Entry 7XK4 (electron microscopy, 3.10 A resolution); this record covers chains D and E of the 6 polymer chains in the assembly.

[Chain D]
Molecule: Na(+)-translocating NADH-quinone reductase subunit D
Organism: Vibrio cholerae O395
Notes: EC 7.2.1.1
UniProtKB: A5F5Y6 (NQRD_VIBC3); numbering as in UniProt (aligned over 1-210)
Amino-acid sequence (210 residues; numbered 1 to 210; the number before each row is that of its first residue):
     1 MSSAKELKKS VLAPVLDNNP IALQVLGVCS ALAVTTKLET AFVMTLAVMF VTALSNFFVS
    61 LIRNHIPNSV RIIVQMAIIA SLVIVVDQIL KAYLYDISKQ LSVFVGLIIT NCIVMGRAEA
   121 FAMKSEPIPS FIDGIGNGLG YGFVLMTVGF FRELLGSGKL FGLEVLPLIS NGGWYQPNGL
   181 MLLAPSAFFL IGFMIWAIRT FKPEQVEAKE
Unresolved in the structure: 1-6
Small-molecule neighbours: 2Fe-2S cluster (FES): G27, V28, C29, T110, N111, C112

[Chain E]
Molecule: Na(+)-translocating NADH-quinone reductase subunit E
Organism: Vibrio cholerae O395
Notes: EC 7.2.1.1
UniProtKB: A5F5Y5 (NQRE_VIBC3); residues 1-198 here = UniProt positions 1-198
Amino-acid sequence (198 residues; row label = number of the first residue in the row):
     1 MEHYISLLVK SIFIENMALS FFLGMCTFLA VSKKVKTSFG LGIAVIVVLT ISVPVNNLVY
    61 NLVLKPDALV EGVDLSFLNF ITFIGVIAAL VQILEMILDR FFPPLYNALG IFLPLITVNC
   121 AIFGGVSFMV QRDYSFAESV VYGFGSGVGW MLAIVALAGI REKMKYSDVP PGLRGLGITF
   181 ITAGLMALGF MSFSGVQL
Bound ions: Ca2+ near S11 (its only coordinating residue here)
Small-molecule neighbours: 2Fe-2S cluster (FES): G24, M25, C26, N119, C120

[Chain D / chain E interface]
Pairs across the interface - 64 pairs, chain D then chain E:
  A22(D) with L176(E)
  L23(D) with L176(E)
  V25(D) with C26(E), hydrogen bond (backbone-side chain); L176(E), hydrophobic
  L26(D) with C26(E), hydrophobic
  G27(D) with C26(E), hydrogen bond (backbone-side chain)
  V28(D) with M25(E), hydrophobic; C26(E); F180(E), hydrophobic
  C29(D) with F22(E), hydrogen bond (side chain-backbone); L23(E); G24(E), hydrogen bond (side chain-backbone); M25(E), hydrogen bond (side chain-backbone)
  L32(D) with F22(E), hydrophobic; M25(E), hydrophobic
  S69(D) with Q92(E)
  I72(D) with Q92(E)
  M76(D) with I84(E), hydrophobic; V118(E), hydrophobic
  A77(D) with I81(E), hydrophobic
  A80(D) with I81(E), hydrophobic
  I84(D) with F77(E); F80(E), hydrophobic
  D87(D) with F80(E)
  V103(D) with F128(E), hydrophobic; Q131(E)
  G106(D) with F80(E); F123(E)
  L107(D) with L23(E), hydrophobic; C120(E); F123(E), hydrophobic; G124(E)
  I109(D) with F80(E), hydrophobic
  T110(D) with I84(E); N119(E); C120(E), hydrogen bond; F123(E)
  L183(D) with M191(E), hydrophobic
  A184(D) with F22(E), hydrophobic
  P185(D) with G184(E); L188(E)
  F188(D) with M25(E), hydrophobic; F180(E); A183(E), hydrophobic; G184(E)
  F189(D) with I181(E); G184(E); L185(E)
  I191(D) with F180(E), hydrophobic
  G192(D) with L173(E)
  I195(D) with L176(E), hydrophobic; F180(E), hydrophobic
  W196(D) with P170(E), hydrophobic; G172(E); L173(E), hydrophobic
  R199(D) with G172(E); R174(E), hydrogen bond (side chain-backbone); L176(E)
  V206(D) with P171(E); R174(E)
  E207(D) with R174(E), hydrogen bond (backbone-side chain); G175(E)
  A208(D) with R174(E)
  K209(D) with R174(E)
Other interface residues (no listed pair), chain D (42 interface residues in all): A33, I73, Q88, S102, F104, N111, M115, F193
Other interface residues (no listed pair), chain E (39 interface residues in all): L19, F21, L29, A88, T117, S127, G177, A187

[Summary]
Chain D and chain E form an interface of 42 and 39 residues respectively, with 8 hydrogen bonds. Polar pairs
include V25(D)-C26(E), G27(D)-C26(E) and C29(D)-F22(E). 2Fe-2S cluster is bound between chain D and chain E.
Chain D is Na(+)-translocating NADH-quinone reductase subunit D and chain E is Na(+)-translocating
NADH-quinone reductase subunit E, both from Vibrio cholerae O395; the structure, Cryo-EM structure of
Na+-pumping NADH-ubiquinone oxidoreductase from Vibrio cholerae, state 2, was determined by electron
microscopy together with 7XK3, 7XK5, 7XK6 and 7XK7 from the same study.
